Entry 8DGZ (X-ray diffraction, 2.80 A resolution); this record covers chains B and D of the 4 polymer chains in the assembly.

== Chain B ==
Molecule: Caspase-7
Source organism: Homo sapiens
Notes: EC 3.4.22.60
UniProt: P55210 (CASP7_HUMAN); residue numbers follow UniProt; this construct covers 2-303
Amino-acid sequence (305 residues; row label = number of the first residue in the row; numbers below 1 keep their minus sign (Met-1 is residue -1)):
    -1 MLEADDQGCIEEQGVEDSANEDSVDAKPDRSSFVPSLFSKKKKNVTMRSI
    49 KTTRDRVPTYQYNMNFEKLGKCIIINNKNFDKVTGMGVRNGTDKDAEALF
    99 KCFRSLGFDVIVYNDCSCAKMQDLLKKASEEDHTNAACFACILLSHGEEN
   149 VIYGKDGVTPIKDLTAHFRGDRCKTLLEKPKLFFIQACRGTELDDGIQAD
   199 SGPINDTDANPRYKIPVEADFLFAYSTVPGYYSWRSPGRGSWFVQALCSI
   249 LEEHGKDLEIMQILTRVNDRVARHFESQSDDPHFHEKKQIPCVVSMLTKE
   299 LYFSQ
Not modelled in the structure: -1 to 51, 187-192, 196-212, 274-279
Construct notes: initiating methionine (-1); expression tag (0-1)
Swiss-Prot annotation at these positions:
  - region: Lys38 to Lys41 (Exosite), Lys76 to Arg87 (Loop L1), Arg187 to Gln196 (Loop L2), Val226 to Gly238 (Loop L3), Glu274 to Ile288 (Loop L4)
  - active site: His144, Cys186
  - site: Phe36, Ser37 (Cleavage), Met45, Arg46 (Cleavage), Ser47, Ile48 (Cleavage), Arg187 (Involved in allosteric regulation), Tyr223 (Involved in allosteric regulation)
  - modified residue: Ala2 (N-acetylalanine), Ser30 (Phosphoserine), Ser37 (Phosphoserine), Thr173 (Phosphothreonine), Arg233 (Microbial infection: ADP-riboxanated arginine), Ser239 (Phosphoserine)
  - mutagenesis: Asp23 (D23A: Abolished cleavage at the N-terminus, leading to impaired activation and thiol protease activity. In P7-D2A mutant ...), Ser30 (S30A: Abolished phosphorylation by PAK2; when associated with A-173 and A-239; S30E: Mimics phosphorylation; does not affect thiol protease activity), Lys38 to Lys41 (Decreased ability to cleave PARP1 and PTGES3; Decreased ability to cleave PARP1), Lys39 to Lys40 (Does not affect ability to cleave PARP1; Decreased ability to cleave PARP1. Decreased RNA-binding), Lys39 (K39E: Decreased ability to cleave PARP1), Thr173 (T173A: Abolished phosphorylation by PAK2; when associated with A-30 and A-239), Cys186 (C186A: Abolished thiol protease activity), Arg187 (R187K: Does not significantly affect thiol protease catalytic efficiency; R187M/A/G: Reduced thiol protease catalytic efficiency; R187W/N: Strongly reduced thiol protease catalytic efficiency), Asp192 (D192A: Strongly reduced thiol protease activity), Ile195 to Asp206 (In mutant II; prevents cleavage of loop L2 region; retains significant thiol protease activity), Ile195 to Gly200 (In mutant III; prevents cleavage of loop L2 region; abolished thiol protease activity), Asp198 to Asp204 (In mutant IV; prevents cleavage of loop L2 region; retains significant thiol protease activity), 10 further mutagenesis entries in UniProt
Residues lining bound ligands: 8YJ (2-{[2-(4-chlorophenyl)-2-oxoethyl]sulfanyl}benzoic acid): Asn148, Ile159, Lys160, Thr163, Ala164, Arg167, Glu216, Phe219, Phe221, Tyr223, Met294
What the authors report for this chain:
  - catalytic residues: Cys186 (citing earlier work)
  - catalytic residues: His144 (from molecular simulation)
  - binding site for 8YJ: Thr163, Arg167
  - catalytic residues: Gly145

== Chain D ==
Molecule: Ac-Asp-Glu-Val-Asp-Aldehyde
Amino-acid sequence (5 residues; each row starts with the number of its first residue):
     1 XDEVX
Modified positions: ACE (acetyl group) at position 1; ASJ ((3S)-3-amino-4-hydroxybutanoic acid) at position 5

== Interface between chain B and chain D ==
Pairs across the interface (20):
  Arg87(B) - ASJ_5(D)
  Asn88(B) - Glu3(D)  hydrogen bond
  Ser143(B) - ASJ_5(D)
  His144(B) - ASJ_5(D)
  Gly145(B) - ASJ_5(D)
  Gln184(B) - ASJ_5(D)
  Ala185(B) - ASJ_5(D)
  Cys186(B) - Val4(D)  hydrophobic
  Cys186(B) - ASJ_5(D)  covalent bond
  Tyr230(B) - Val4(D)  hydrophobic
  Ser231(B) - Val4(D)
  Ser231(B) - ASJ_5(D)  hydrogen bond (backbone-backbone)
  Trp232(B) - Asp2(D)
  Trp232(B) - Glu3(D)
  Trp232(B) - Val4(D)
  Arg233(B) - Asp2(D)
  Arg233(B) - Glu3(D)  hydrogen bond (backbone-backbone)
  Ser234(B) - Asp2(D)  hydrogen bond (backbone-side chain)
  Pro235(B) - Glu3(D)
  Trp240(B) - Asp2(D)  hydrogen bond
Interface residues without a listed pair, chain B (16 interface residues in all): Val86

== Overview ==
16 residues of chain B face 4 of chain D across their interface, with 1 covalent bond and 5 hydrogen bonds.
Polar contacts include Asn88(B)-Glu3(D), Ser234(B)-Asp2(D) and Trp240(B)-Asp2(D). Chain B binds compound 8YJ.
From the paper: catalytic residues Cys186(B), His144(B) and Gly145(B); a binding site for 8YJ at Thr163(B) and
Arg167(B).
Here chain B is Caspase-7 (Homo sapiens) and chain D is Ac-Asp-Glu-Val-Asp-Aldehyde. Entry 8DGZ (Caspase-7
bound to substrate mimic and allosteric inhibitor) was determined by X-ray diffraction (same publication as
8DJ3).
